Entry 5NKP (X-ray diffraction, 2.80 A resolution); this record covers chains A and D.

[Chain A]
Protein: Kelch-like protein 3
Organism: Homo sapiens
UniProt: Q9UH77 (KLHL3_HUMAN); numbering as in UniProt (aligned over 298-587)
Sequence (292 residues; each row starts with the number of its first residue):
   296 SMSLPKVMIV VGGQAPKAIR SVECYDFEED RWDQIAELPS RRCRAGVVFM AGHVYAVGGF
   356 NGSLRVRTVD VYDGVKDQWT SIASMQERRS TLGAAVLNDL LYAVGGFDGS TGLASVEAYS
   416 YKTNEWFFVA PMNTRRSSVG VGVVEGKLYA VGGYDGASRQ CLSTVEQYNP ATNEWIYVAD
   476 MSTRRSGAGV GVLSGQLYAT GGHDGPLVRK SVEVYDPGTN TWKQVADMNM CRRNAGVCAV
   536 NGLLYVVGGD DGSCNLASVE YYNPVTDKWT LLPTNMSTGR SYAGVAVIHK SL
Not modelled in the structure: 296-299, 586-587
Differences from the reference sequence: expression tag (296-297)
Disulfide bonds: C549 forms a disulfide with the same residue of a neighbouring copy of this chain
Swiss-Prot annotation at these positions:
  - modified residue: T375 (Phosphothreonine), S376 (Phosphoserine), S433 (Phosphoserine)
  - natural variant: Q309 (Q309R: In PHA2D), F322 (F322C: In PHA2D), R336 (R336I: In PHA2D), A340 (A340V: In PHA2D), V361 (V361M: In PHA2D), R362 (R362W: In PHA2D), R384 (R384Q: In PHA2D; R384W: In PHA2D), L387 (L387P: In PHA2D), A398 (A398V: In PHA2D), S410 (S410L: In PHA2D), P426 (P426L: In PHA2D), M427 (M427T: In PHA2D), 14 further natural variant entries in UniProt
  - mutagenesis: S433 (S433A/N: Abolished phosphorylation by PKC, promoting ubiquitination and degradation of WNK4; S433E/D: Mimics phosphorylation, preventing binding and degradation of WNK4)

[Chain D]
Protein: Serine/threonine-protein kinase WNK3
Notes: EC 2.7.11.1
UniProt: Q9BYP7 (WNK3_HUMAN); residues 537-547 here = UniProt positions 537-547
Sequence (11 residues; each row starts with the number of its first residue):
   537 ECEETEVDQH V
Not modelled in the structure: 547

[How chain A and chain D interact]
Pairs across the interface - 24 pairs, chain A then chain D:
  K312(A) - E539(D)  salt bridge
  R339(A) - E539(D)  hydrogen bond (side chain-backbone)
  R339(A) - E540(D)
  R339(A) - T541(D)
  F355(A) - E539(D)
  R360(A) - E537(D)
  R360(A) - C538(D)  hydrogen bond (side chain-backbone)
  R360(A) - E539(D)
  R360(A) - E540(D)  hydrogen bond (side chain-backbone)
  T386(A) - T541(D)
  F402(A) - E542(D)
  F402(A) - Q545(D)
  G404(A) - E537(D)
  G407(A) - E542(D)
  S432(A) - E542(D)  hydrogen bond
  S433(A) - V543(D)
  Y449(A) - E542(D)
  Y449(A) - V543(D)  hydrophobic
  Y449(A) - H546(D)
  G451(A) - E542(D)
  R454(A) - H546(D)
  H498(A) - V543(D)
  R528(A) - D544(D)  salt bridge
  Y577(A) - T541(D)
Interface residues without a listed pair, chain A (20 interface residues in all): G357, S405, C456, S481

[Overview]
Chain A and chain D form an interface of 20 and 10 residues respectively, with 4 hydrogen bonds and 2 salt
bridges. Polar contacts include K312(A)-E539(D), R528(A)-D544(D) and R339(A)-E539(D). From UniProt: one
mutagenesis site on chain A.
Here chain A is Kelch-like protein 3 (Homo sapiens) and chain D is Serine/threonine-protein kinase WNK3. Entry
5NKP (Crystal structure of the human KLHL3 Kelch domain in complex with a WNK3 peptide) was determined by
X-ray diffraction.
